Entry 8B41 (electron microscopy, 3.80 A resolution); this record covers chains B and C of the 10 polymer chains in the assembly.

[Chain B (and C)]
Protein: Volume-regulated anion channel subunit LRRC8A
From: Mus musculus
Notes: chain C of this document is another copy of the same molecule, construct and numbering; everything in this record applies to it too
UniProt: Q80WG5 (LRC8A_MOUSE); numbering as in UniProt (aligned over 2-810)
Sequence (817 residues; row label = number of the first residue in the row; numbering starts at 0):
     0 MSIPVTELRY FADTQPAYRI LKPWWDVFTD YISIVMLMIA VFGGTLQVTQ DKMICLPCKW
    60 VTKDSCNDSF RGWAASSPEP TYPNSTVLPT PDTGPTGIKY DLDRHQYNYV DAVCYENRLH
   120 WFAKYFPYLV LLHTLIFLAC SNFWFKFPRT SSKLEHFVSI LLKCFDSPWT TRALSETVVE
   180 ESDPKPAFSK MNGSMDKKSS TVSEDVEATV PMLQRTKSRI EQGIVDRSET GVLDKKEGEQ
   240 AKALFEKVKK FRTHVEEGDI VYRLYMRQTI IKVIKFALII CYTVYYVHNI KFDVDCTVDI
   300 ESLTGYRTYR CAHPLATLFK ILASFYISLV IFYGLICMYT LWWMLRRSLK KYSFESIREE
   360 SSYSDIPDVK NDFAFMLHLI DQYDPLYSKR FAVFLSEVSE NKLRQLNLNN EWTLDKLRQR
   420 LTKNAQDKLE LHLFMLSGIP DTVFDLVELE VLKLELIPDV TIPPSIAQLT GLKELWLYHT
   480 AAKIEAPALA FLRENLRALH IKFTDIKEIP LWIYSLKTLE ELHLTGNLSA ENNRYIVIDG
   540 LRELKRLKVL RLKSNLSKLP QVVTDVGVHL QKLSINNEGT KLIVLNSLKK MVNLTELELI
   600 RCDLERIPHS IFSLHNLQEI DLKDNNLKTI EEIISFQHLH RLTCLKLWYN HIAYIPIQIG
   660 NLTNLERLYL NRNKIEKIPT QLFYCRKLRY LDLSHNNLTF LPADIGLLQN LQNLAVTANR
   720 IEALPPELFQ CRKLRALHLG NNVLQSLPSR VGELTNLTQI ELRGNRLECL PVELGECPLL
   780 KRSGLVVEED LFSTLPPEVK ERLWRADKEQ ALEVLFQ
Disordered / not traced: 0-14, 69-91, 177-215, 809-816 (chain C: 0-14, 69-91, 177-229, 809-816)
Sequence notes: initiating methionine (0); expression tag (1, 811-816)
Disulfide bonds: C54-C310, C57-C65, C113-C295
What the authors report for this chain:
  - specificity-determining residues: R103

[Interface between chain B and chain C]
Pairs across the interface (55; chain B residue first):
  V47(B) with L45(C), hydrophobic; Q49(C), hydrogen bond (backbone-side chain)
  T48(B) with Q49(C)
  K58(B) with P94(C), hydrogen bond (side chain-backbone)
  Y99(B) with G96(C), hydrogen bond (backbone-backbone)
  D102(B) with Y106(C), hydrogen bond
  R103(B) with R103(C)
  H104(B) with I53(C); C54(C); Y106(C); D110(C), salt bridge
  Q105(B) with L55(C); I97(C), hydrogen bond (side chain-backbone); Y99(C)
  N107(B) with I53(C)
  Y108(B) with I53(C); L55(C), hydrophobic; R309(C); A311(C)
  A111(B) with F291(C)
  E115(B) with F291(C); T316(C), hydrogen bond
  Y124(B) with T316(C)
  Y127(B) with F41(C); L317(C)
  F142(B) with F27(C), hydrophobic
  K145(B) with Y30(C)
  P147(B) with W23(C), hydrophobic; Y382(C), hydrophobic
  S151(B) with Y382(C); D383(C)
  E154(B) with R18(C), salt bridge; Y382(C), hydrogen bond
  E300(B) with I97(C)
  S301(B) with D67(C); Y99(C)
  L302(B) with P56(C); C57(C), hydrophobic; Y99(C), hydrogen bond (backbone-side chain); R309(C)
  T303(B) with G96(C); I97(C), hydrogen bond (backbone-backbone)
  G304(B) with P94(C); T95(C); I97(C)
  Y305(B) with P94(C); T95(C); G96(C), hydrogen bond (side chain-backbone)
  K415(B) with D414(C), salt bridge
  Q418(B) with D414(C)
  P796(B) with E665(C)
  E797(B) with E665(C)
  E800(B) with R688(C), salt bridge; Y689(C), hydrogen bond
  R804(B) with R734(C)
Also at the interface, not in a pair above, chain B (39 interface residues in all): D100, L101, V112, L131, F146, H155, E245, K807
Also at the interface, not in a pair above, chain C (42 interface residues in all): K98, L101, T170, S174, C310, F324, L385, T412, D426
Interface features reported in the paper:
  - specific contacts: D110(C)-H104(B) (salt bridge)

[Overview]
39 residues of chain B and 42 residues of chain C are in contact; the contacts include 11 hydrogen bonds and 4
salt bridges. Among the polar pairs are H104(B)-D110(C), E154(B)-R18(C) and K415(B)-D414(C). The authors
report a salt bridge between D110(C) and H104(B). From the paper: the specificity determinant R103(B).
Chain B and chain C are both Volume-regulated anion channel subunit LRRC8A (Mus musculus); the structure,
Structure of heteromeric LRRC8A/C (1:1 co-transfected) Volume-Regulated Anion Channel in complex with
synthetic nanobody Sb1, was determined by electron microscopy, deposited together with 8B40, 8B42 and 8BEN.
